6VOI - chains C and F of the 9 polymer chains in the assembly; structure by electron microscopy, 4.03 A resolution (low resolution: residue-level contacts below are approximate; hydrogen-bond / salt-bridge calls are withheld).

[Chain C]
Protein: ATP synthase subunit alpha, chloroplastic
From: Spinacia oleracea
Notes: EC 7.1.2.2
UniProt: P06450 (ATPA_SPIOL); numbering as in UniProt (aligned over 1-507)
Amino-acid sequence (507 residues; row label = number of the first residue in the row):
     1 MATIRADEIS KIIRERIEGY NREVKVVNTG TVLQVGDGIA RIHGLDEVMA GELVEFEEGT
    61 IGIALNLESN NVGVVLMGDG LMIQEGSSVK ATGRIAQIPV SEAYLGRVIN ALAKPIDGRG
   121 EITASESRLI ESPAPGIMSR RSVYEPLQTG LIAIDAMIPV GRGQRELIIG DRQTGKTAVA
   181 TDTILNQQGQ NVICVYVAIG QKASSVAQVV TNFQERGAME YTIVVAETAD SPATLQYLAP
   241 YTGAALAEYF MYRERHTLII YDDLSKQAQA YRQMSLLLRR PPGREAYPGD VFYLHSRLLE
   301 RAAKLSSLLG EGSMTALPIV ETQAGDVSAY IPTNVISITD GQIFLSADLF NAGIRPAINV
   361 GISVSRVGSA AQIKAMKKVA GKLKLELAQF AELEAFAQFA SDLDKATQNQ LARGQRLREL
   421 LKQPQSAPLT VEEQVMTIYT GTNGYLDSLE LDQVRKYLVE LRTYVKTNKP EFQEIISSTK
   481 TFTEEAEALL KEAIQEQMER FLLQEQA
Not modelled in the structure: 1-4, 505-507
Ligand contacts: ATP (adenosine-5'-triphosphate): Asp-171, Arg-172, Gln-173, Thr-174, Gly-175, Lys-176, Thr-177, Ala-178, Gln-201, Asp-262, Asp-263, Glu-321, Phe-350, Arg-355, Pro-356, Gln-423, Pro-424, Gln-425
Curated features (UniProtKB/Swiss-Prot):
  - binding site (ATP): Gly-170 to Thr-177
  - site: Ser-363 (Required for activity)

[Chain F]
Protein: ATP synthase subunit beta, chloroplastic
From: Spinacia oleracea
Notes: EC 7.1.2.2
UniProt: P00825 (ATPB_SPIOL); residue numbers follow UniProt; this construct covers 1-498
Amino-acid sequence (498 residues; each row starts with the number of its first residue):
     1 MRINPTTSDP GVSTLEKKNL GRIAQIIGPV LDVAFPPGKM PNIYNALIVK GRDTAGQPMN
    61 VTCEVQQLLG NNRVRAVAMS ATDGLTRGME VIDTGAPLSV PVGGATLGRI FNVLGEPVDN
   121 LGPVDTRTTS PIHRSAPAFT QLDTKLSIFE TGIKVVDLLA PYRRGGKIGL FGGAGVGKTV
   181 LIMELINNIA KAHGGVSVFG GVGERTREGN DLYMEMKESG VINEQNIAES KVALVYGQMN
   241 EPPGARMRVG LTALTMAEYF RDVNEQDVLL FIDNIFRFVQ AGSEVSALLG RMPSAVGYQP
   301 TLSTEMGSLQ ERITSTKEGS ITSIQAVYVP ADDLTDPAPA TTFAHLDATT VLSRGLAAKG
   361 IYPAVDPLDS TSTMLQPRIV GEEHYEIAQR VKETLQRYKE LQDIIAILGL DELSEEDRLT
   421 VARARKIERF LSQPFFVAEV FTGSPGKYVG LAETIRGFQL ILSGELDSLP EQAFYLVGNI
   481 DEATAKAMNL EMESKLKK
Not modelled in the structure: 1-16, 497-498
Ligand contacts:
  - ADP (adenosine-5'-diphosphate): Gly-173, Ala-174, Gly-175, Val-176, Gly-177, Lys-178, Thr-179, Val-180, Glu-204, Arg-205, Glu-208, Tyr-362, Gln-433, Phe-435, Ala-438, Phe-441, Thr-442
  - ATP (adenosine-5'-triphosphate): Ser-372, Thr-373, Tyr-385
Curated features (UniProtKB/Swiss-Prot):
  - binding site (ATP): Gly-172 to Thr-179

[Chain C / chain F interface]
Contacting residue pairs (83):
  Leu-33(C) with Gly-70(F)
  Gln-34(C) with Gln-67(F); Leu-68(F); Leu-69(F)
  Val-35(C) with Ile-43(F); Gln-67(F); Leu-68(F)
  Asp-37(C) with Tyr-44(F); Gln-66(F); Arg-291(F)
  Gly-80(C) with Ile-43(F)
  Leu-81(C) with Asn-42(F); Ile-43(F); Tyr-44(F)
  Gln-84(C) with Gly-38(F)
  Glu-85(C) with Met-40(F); Leu-68(F); Gly-70(F)
  Val-108(C) with Phe-139(F)
  Ile-116(C) with Phe-139(F); Thr-140(F)
  Asp-117(C) with Thr-140(F)
  Arg-172(C) with Phe-343(F); Thr-349(F); Asp-369(F)
  Gln-173(C) with Thr-371(F)
  Lys-202(C) with Arg-163(F); Ala-344(F); His-345(F); Asp-347(F)
  Ala-203(C) with Phe-139(F); Leu-142(F)
  Ser-204(C) with Leu-142(F); Arg-163(F); Lys-167(F)
  Val-206(C) with Phe-139(F)
  Ala-207(C) with Phe-139(F); Leu-142(F)
  Thr-228(C) with Glu-311(F)
  Ala-229(C) with Gly-307(F); Glu-311(F); His-345(F)
  Asp-230(C) with Ala-136(F); Ser-308(F); Glu-311(F)
  Lys-266(C) with Ser-303(F)
  Gln-269(C) with Leu-302(F)
  Arg-272(C) with Ser-294(F)
  Gln-273(C) with Pro-300(F); Thr-301(F); Ser-303(F); Thr-304(F)
  Leu-276(C) with Met-292(F); Pro-293(F); Ser-294(F)
  Leu-277(C) with Arg-291(F); Pro-300(F); Thr-301(F)
  Arg-279(C) with Gly-290(F); Met-292(F)
  Pro-282(C) with Met-292(F)
  Glu-285(C) with Ala-295(F)
  Ala-286(C) with Ser-294(F); Ala-295(F)
  Gln-323(C) with Thr-335(F); Ala-340(F)
  Ala-324(C) with Thr-335(F)
  Asp-348(C) with Gln-396(F); Lys-399(F)
  Asn-351(C) with Leu-368(F); Lys-392(F); Glu-393(F); Gln-396(F)
  Ala-352(C) with Glu-393(F); Gln-396(F)
  Arg-355(C) with Gln-389(F); Lys-392(F)
  Gln-398(C) with Arg-397(F); Asp-417(F)
  Phe-399(C) with Glu-412(F)
  Gln-425(C) with Gln-376(F); Pro-377(F); Arg-378(F)
Also at the interface, not in a pair above, chain C (50 interface residues in all): Gly-36, Ile-83, Gly-118, Gln-208, Val-210, Ser-231, Ala-233, Gln-236, Arg-280, Gly-353
Also at the interface, not in a pair above, chain F (62 interface residues in all): Asn-72, Ser-135, Thr-144, Leu-334, Val-351, Tyr-385, Glu-400, Leu-401, Ile-404, Leu-413, Ser-414

[In short]
50 residues of chain C face 62 of chain F across their interface. ATP is bound between chain C and chain F.
Chain F binds ADP. Curated annotation (UniProt) lists 8 ATP-binding residues on chain C; 8 ATP-binding
residues on chain F.
Chain C is ATP synthase subunit alpha, chloroplastic and chain F is ATP synthase subunit beta, chloroplastic,
both from Spinacia oleracea; the structure, Chloroplast ATP synthase (O1, CF1), was determined by electron
microscopy, deposited together with 6VM1, 6VM4, 6VMB, 6VMD, 6VMG, 6VOF and 8 further entries.
